6ZXJ - chains D and I of the 9 polymer chains in the assembly; structure by electron microscopy, 3.50 A resolution.

Chain D:
Name: Protective antigen
Organism: Bacillus anthracis
UniProtKB: Q68GS1 (Q68GS1_BACAN); residues 0-735 here correspond to UniProt positions 1-736 (UniProt number = residue number + 1)
Amino-acid sequence (759 residues; row label = number of the first residue in the row; numbers below 1 keep their minus sign (Met-23 is residue -23)):
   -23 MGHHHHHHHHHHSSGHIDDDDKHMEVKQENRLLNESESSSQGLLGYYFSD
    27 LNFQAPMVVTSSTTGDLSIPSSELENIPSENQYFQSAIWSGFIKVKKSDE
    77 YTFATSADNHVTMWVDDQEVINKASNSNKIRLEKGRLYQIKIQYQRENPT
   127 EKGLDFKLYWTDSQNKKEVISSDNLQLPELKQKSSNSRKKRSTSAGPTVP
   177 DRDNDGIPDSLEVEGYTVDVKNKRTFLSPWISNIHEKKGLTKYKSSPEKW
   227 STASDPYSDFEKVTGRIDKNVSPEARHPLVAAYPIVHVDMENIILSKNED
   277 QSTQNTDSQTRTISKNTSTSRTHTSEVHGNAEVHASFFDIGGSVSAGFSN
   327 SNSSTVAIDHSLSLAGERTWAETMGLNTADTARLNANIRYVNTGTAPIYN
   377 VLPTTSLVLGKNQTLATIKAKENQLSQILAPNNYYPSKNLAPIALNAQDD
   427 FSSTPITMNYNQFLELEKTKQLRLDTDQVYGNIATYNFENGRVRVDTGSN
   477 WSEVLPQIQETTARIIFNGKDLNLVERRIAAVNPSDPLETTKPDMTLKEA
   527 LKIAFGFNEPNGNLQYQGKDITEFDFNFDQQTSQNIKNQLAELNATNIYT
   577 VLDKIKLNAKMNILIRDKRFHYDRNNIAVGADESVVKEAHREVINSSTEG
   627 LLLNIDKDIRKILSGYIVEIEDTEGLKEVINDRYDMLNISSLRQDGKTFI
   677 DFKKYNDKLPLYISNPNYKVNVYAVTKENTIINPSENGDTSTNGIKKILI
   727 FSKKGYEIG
Disordered / not traced: -23 to 174, 275-286, 302-322, 735
Differences from the reference sequence: initiating methionine (-23); expression tag (-22 to -1)

Chain I:
Name: Lethal factor
Organism: Bacillus anthracis
Notes: EC 3.4.24.83
UniProtKB: P15917 (LEF_BACAN); residues -32 to 776 here correspond to UniProt positions 1-809 (UniProt number = residue number + 33)
Amino-acid sequence (809 residues; each row starts with the number of its first residue; numbers below 1 keep their minus sign (Met-32 is residue -32)):
   -32 MNIKKEFIKVISMSCLVTAITLSGPVFIPLVQGAGGHGDVGMHVKEKEKN
    18 KDENKRKDEERNKTQEEHLKEIMKHIVKIEVKGEEAVKKEAAEKLLEKVP
    68 SDVLEMYKAIGGKIYIVDGDITKHISLEALSEDKKKIKDIYGKDALLHEH
   118 YVYAKEGYEPVLVIQSSEDYVENTEKALNVYYEIGKILSRDILSKINQPY
   168 QKFLDVLNTIKNASDSDGQDLLFTNQLKEHPTDFSVEFLEQNSNEVQEVF
   218 AKAFAYYIEPQHRDVLQLYAPEAFNYMDKFNEQEINLSLEELKDQRMLAR
   268 YEKWEKIKQHYQHWSDSLSEEGRGLLKKLQIPIEPKKDDIIHSLSQEEKE
   318 LLKRIQIDSSDFLSTEEKEFLKKLQIDIRDSLSEEEKELLNRIQVDSSNP
   368 LSEKEKEFLKKLKLDIQPYDINQRLQDTGGLIDSPSINLDVRKQYKRDIQ
   418 NIDALLHQSIGSTLYNKIYLYENMNINNLTATLGADLVDSTDNTKINRGI
   468 FNEFKKNFKYSISSNYMIVDINERPALDNERLKWRIQLSPDTRAGYLENG
   518 KLILQRNIGLEIKDVQIIKQSEKEYIRIDAKVVPKSKIDTKIQEAQLNIN
   568 QEWNKALGLPKYTKLITFNVHNRYASNIVESAYLILNEWKNNIQSDLIKK
   618 VTNYLVDGNGRFVFTDITLPNIAEQYTHQDEIYEQVHSKGLYVPESRSIL
   668 LHGPSKGVELRNDSEGFIHEFGHAVDDYAGYLLDKNQSDLVTNSKKFIDI
   718 FKEEGSNLTSYGRTNEAEFFAEAFRLMHSTDHAERLKVQKNAPKTFQFIN
   768 DQIKFIINS
Disordered / not traced: -32 to 31, 339-342, 346-367, 398-400, 430-432, 774-776

Chain D / chain I interface:
Residue-residue contacts (20):
  Arg178(D) - His42(I)
  Arg178(D) - Ile43(I)
  Ser186(D) - Gln228(I)  hydrogen bond
  Glu190(D) - Asn140(I)
  Glu190(D) - Thr141(I)  hydrogen bond (side chain-backbone)
  Glu190(D) - Glu142(I)
  Asp195(D) - Tyr236(I)  hydrogen bond
  Lys197(D) - Leu235(I)
  Phe202(D) - Leu235(I)  hydrophobic
  Phe202(D) - Tyr236(I)
  Pro205(D) - His229(I)
  Pro205(D) - Val232(I)
  Ser208(D) - Lys110(I)  hydrogen bond
  Asn209(D) - Asp187(I)  hydrogen bond (side chain-backbone)
  Ile210(D) - Asp187(I)
  Ile210(D) - Leu188(I)
  His211(D) - Tyr236(I)  hydrogen bond
  Lys213(D) - Asp184(I)  salt bridge
  Lys213(D) - Asp187(I)  salt bridge
  Glu224(D) - Ile43(I)
Also at the interface, not in a pair above, chain D (18 interface residues in all): Pro176, Ser204, Trp206, Ile207, Lys214
Also at the interface, not in a pair above, chain I (18 interface residues in all): Ile39, Tyr108, Glu139, Tyr223

Summary:
Chain D and chain I each contribute 18 residues to their interface, with 6 hydrogen bonds and 2 salt bridges.
Polar pairs include Lys213(D)-Asp184(I), Lys213(D)-Asp187(I) and Ser186(D)-Gln228(I).
Chain D is Protective antigen and chain I is Lethal factor, both from Bacillus anthracis; the structure,
Fully-loaded anthrax lethal toxin in its heptameric pre-pore state, in which the third lethal factor is ...,
was determined by electron microscopy (same publication as 6ZXK and 6ZXL).
